Entry 5JSZ (X-ray diffraction, 3.00 A resolution); this record covers chains A and D of the 4 polymer chains in the assembly.

[Chain A]
Name: Energy-coupling factor transporter ATP-binding protein EcfA1
Source organism: Lactobacillus delbrueckii subsp. bulgaricus (strain ATCC 11842 / DSM 20081 / JCM 1002 / NBRC 13953 / NCIMB 11778)
Notes: EC 3.6.3.-
UniProt: Q1GBJ0 (ECFA1_LACDA); numbering as in UniProt (aligned over 2-282)
Chain sequence (300 residues; numbered -17 to 282; the number before each row is that of its first residue; numbers below 1 keep their minus sign (Met-17 is residue -17)):
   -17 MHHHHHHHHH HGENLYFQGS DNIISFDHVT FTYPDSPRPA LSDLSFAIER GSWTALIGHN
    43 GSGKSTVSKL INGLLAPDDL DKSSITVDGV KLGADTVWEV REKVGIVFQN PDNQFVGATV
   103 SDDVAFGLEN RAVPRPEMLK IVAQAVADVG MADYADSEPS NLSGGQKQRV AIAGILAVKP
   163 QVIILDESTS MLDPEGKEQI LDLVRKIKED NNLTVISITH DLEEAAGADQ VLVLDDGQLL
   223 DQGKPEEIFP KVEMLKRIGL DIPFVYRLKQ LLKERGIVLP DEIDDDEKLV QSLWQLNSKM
Not modelled in the structure: -17 to 0, 281-282
Sequence notes: initiating methionine (-17); expression tag (-16 to 1)
Swiss-Prot annotation at these positions:
  - binding site (ATP): Gly40 to Ser47

[Chain D]
Name: Energy-coupling factor transporter transmembrane protein EcfT
Source organism: Lactobacillus delbrueckii subsp. bulgaricus
UniProt: A0A061BSU4 (A0A061BSU4_LACDE); residues 1-265 here = UniProt positions 1-265
Chain sequence (265 residues; each row starts with the number of its first residue):
     1 MSKIIIGRYL PGTTFVYRVD PRAKLLTTFY FIIMIFLANN WVSYLVISIF GLAYVFATGL
    61 KARVFWDGVK PMIWMIVFTS LLQTFFMAGG KVYWHWWIFT LSSEGLINGL YVFIRFAMII
   121 LVSTVMTVTT KPLEIADAME WMLTPLKLFK VNVGMISLVI SIALRFVPTL FDQTVKIMNA
   181 QRSRGADFND GGLVKRAKSV VPMLVPLFID SLEVALDLST AMESRGYKGS EGRTRYRILE
   241 WSKVDLIPVA YCLLLTILMI TTRKH
Not modelled in the structure: 1-5, 265

[Chain A / chain D interface]
Contacting residue pairs (59):
  Asn54(A) - Ser224(D)  hydrogen bond
  Leu56(A) - Thr220(D)
  Leu56(A) - Glu223(D)
  Leu56(A) - Ser224(D)
  Trp80(A) - Glu223(D)
  Trp80(A) - Gly226(D)
  Trp80(A) - Tyr227(D)
  Trp80(A) - Lys228(D)
  Arg83(A) - Glu223(D)
  Phe90(A) - Thr220(D)
  Phe90(A) - Ala221(D)  hydrophobic
  Phe90(A) - Ser224(D)
  Asp94(A) - Arg165(D)
  Asp94(A) - Phe166(D)
  Asn95(A) - Phe166(D)
  Asn95(A) - Val214(D)
  Asn95(A) - Asp217(D)  hydrogen bond
  Asn95(A) - Leu218(D)
  Gln96(A) - Asp217(D)
  Gln96(A) - Leu218(D)
  Gln96(A) - Ala221(D)
  Phe97(A) - Arg165(D)  hydrogen bond (backbone-side chain)
  Phe97(A) - Leu218(D)
  Val98(A) - Leu218(D)  hydrophobic
  Gly99(A) - Arg165(D)
  Ala100(A) - Arg237(D)
  Ser103(A) - Tyr236(D)
  Asp104(A) - Tyr236(D)
  Asp104(A) - Arg237(D)  salt bridge
  Asp105(A) - Arg225(D)  salt bridge
  Ala107(A) - Tyr236(D)  hydrophobic
  Phe108(A) - Met222(D)  hydrophobic
  Phe108(A) - Arg225(D)
  Phe108(A) - Tyr227(D)  hydrophobic
  Phe108(A) - Arg233(D)
  Gly109(A) - Arg225(D)
  Glu111(A) - Arg233(D)
  Glu111(A) - Thr234(D)
  Glu111(A) - Arg235(D)
  Glu111(A) - Tyr236(D)  hydrogen bond (side chain-backbone)
  Asn112(A) - Arg225(D)  hydrogen bond (side chain-backbone)
  Asn112(A) - Gly226(D)  hydrogen bond (side chain-backbone)
  Asn112(A) - Tyr227(D)
  Asn112(A) - Arg233(D)  hydrogen bond
  Arg113(A) - Arg225(D)  hydrogen bond (side chain-backbone)
  Ala114(A) - Gly232(D)
  Ala114(A) - Thr234(D)
  Val115(A) - Thr234(D)  hydrogen bond (backbone-side chain)
  Pro116(A) - Thr234(D)
  Arg117(A) - Thr234(D)
  Arg117(A) - Arg235(D)
  Arg117(A) - Tyr236(D)  hydrogen bond (side chain-backbone)
  Arg117(A) - Ile238(D)
  Met120(A) - Thr234(D)
  Met120(A) - Arg235(D)
  Met120(A) - Tyr236(D)  hydrophobic
  Leu121(A) - Tyr236(D)  hydrophobic
  Val124(A) - Tyr236(D)
  Gly156(A) - Arg225(D)
Interface residues without a listed pair, chain A (33 interface residues in all): Ile88, Asn92, Val106, Leu110

[In short]
33 residues of chain A face 21 of chain D across their interface; the contacts include 10 hydrogen bonds and 2
salt bridges. Among the polar pairs are Asp104(A)-Arg237(D), Asp105(A)-Arg225(D) and Asn54(A)-Ser224(D).
UniProt lists 8 ATP-binding residues on chain A.
Here chain A is Energy-coupling factor transporter ATP-binding protein EcfA1 (Lactobacillus delbrueckii subsp.
bulgaricus (strain ATCC 11842 / DSM 20081 / JCM 1002 / NBRC 13953 / NCIMB 11778)) and chain D is
Energy-coupling factor transporter transmembrane protein EcfT (Lactobacillus delbrueckii subsp. bulgaricus).
Entry 5JSZ (Folate ECF transporter: apo state) was determined by X-ray diffraction together with 5D0Y and 5D3M
from the same study.
